Entry 3M1X (X-ray diffraction, 1.20 A resolution); this record covers chain A.

[Chain A]
Name: putative Endoribonuclease L-PSP
Organism: Entamoeba histolytica
Reference sequence: C4LXT9 (C4LXT9_ENTHI); residues 1-127 here = UniProt positions 1-127
Sequence (148 residues; row label = number of the first residue in the row; numbers below 1 keep their minus sign (Met-20 is residue -20)):
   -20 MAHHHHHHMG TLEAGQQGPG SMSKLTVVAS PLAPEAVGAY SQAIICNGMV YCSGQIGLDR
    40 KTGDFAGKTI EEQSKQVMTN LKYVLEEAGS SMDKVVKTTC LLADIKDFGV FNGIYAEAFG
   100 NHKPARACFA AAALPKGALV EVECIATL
Unresolved in the structure: -20 to 1
Modified / non-standard residues: Met28 (s-oxymethionine; MHO)
Differences from the reference sequence: expression tag (-20 to 0)
Ligand contacts: citrate anion (FLC): Tyr19, Ser32, Gly33, Ile35, Leu37, Phe87, Arg105, Ala106, Cys107, Pro114, Lys115, Glu120

[Overview]
Bound to chain A: citrate anion.
Chain A is putative Endoribonuclease L-PSP (Entamoeba histolytica); the structure, Crystal structure of a
putative endoribonuclease L-PSP from Entamoeba histolytica, rhomobohedral form, was determined by X-ray
diffraction together with 3MQW and 3M4S from the same study.
